9I8M - chains W and X of the 27 polymer chains in the assembly; structure by electron microscopy, 4.30 A resolution (low resolution: residue-level contacts below are approximate; hydrogen-bond / salt-bridge calls are withheld).

# Chain W (and X)
Molecule: NEDD1 gamma-tubulin ring complex targeting factor L homeolog
From: Xenopus laevis
Notes: chain X of this document is another copy of the same molecule, construct and numbering; everything in this record applies to it too
UniProtKB: A0A8J0Q0Y8 (A0A8J0Q0Y8_XENLA); residues 1-671 here = UniProt positions 1-671
Sequence (671 residues; each row starts with the number of its first residue):
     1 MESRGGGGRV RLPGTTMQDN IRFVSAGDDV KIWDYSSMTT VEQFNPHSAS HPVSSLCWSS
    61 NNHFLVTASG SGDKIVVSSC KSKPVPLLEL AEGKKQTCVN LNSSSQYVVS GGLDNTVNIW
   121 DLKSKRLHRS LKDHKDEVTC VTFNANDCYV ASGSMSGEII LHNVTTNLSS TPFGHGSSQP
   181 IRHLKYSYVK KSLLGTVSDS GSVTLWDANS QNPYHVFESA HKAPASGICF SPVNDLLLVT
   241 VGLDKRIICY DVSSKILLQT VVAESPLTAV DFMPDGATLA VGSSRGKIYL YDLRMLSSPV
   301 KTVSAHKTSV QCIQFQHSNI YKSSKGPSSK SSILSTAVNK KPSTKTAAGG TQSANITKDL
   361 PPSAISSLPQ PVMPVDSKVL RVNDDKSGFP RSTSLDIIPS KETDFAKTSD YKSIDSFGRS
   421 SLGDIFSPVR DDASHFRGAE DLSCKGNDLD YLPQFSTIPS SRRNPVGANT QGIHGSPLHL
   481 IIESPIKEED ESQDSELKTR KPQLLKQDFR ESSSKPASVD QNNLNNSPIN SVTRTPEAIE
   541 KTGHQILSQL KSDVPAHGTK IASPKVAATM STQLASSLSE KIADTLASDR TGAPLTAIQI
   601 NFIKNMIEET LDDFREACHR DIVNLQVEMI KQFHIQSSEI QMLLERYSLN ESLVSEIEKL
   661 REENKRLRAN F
Disordered / not traced: 1-596

# Interface between chain W and chain X
Contacting residue pairs - 37 pairs, chain W then chain X:
  Q599(W) - A597(X)
  Q599(W) - I600(X)
  I603(W) - I600(X)
  I603(W) - I603(X)
  M606(W) - K604(X)
  F614(W) - L611(X)
  F614(W) - F614(X)
  D621(W) - H619(X)
  D621(W) - I622(X)
  N624(W) - Q626(X)
  L625(W) - Q626(X)
  E628(W) - Q626(X)
  Q632(W) - F633(X)
  F633(W) - F633(X)
  Q636(W) - S637(X)
  I640(W) - S637(X)
  L643(W) - Q641(X)
  L644(W) - L644(X)
  Y647(W) - L644(X)
  Y647(W) - E645(X)
  Y647(W) - S648(X)
  Y647(W) - L649(X)
  S648(W) - S648(X)
  L660(W) - L660(X)
  R661(W) - E656(X)
  R661(W) - I657(X)
  R661(W) - L660(X)
  N664(W) - L660(X)
  N664(W) - E663(X)
  N664(W) - N664(X)
  N664(W) - L667(X)
  L667(W) - R668(X)
  L667(W) - F671(X)
  R668(W) - E663(X)
  R668(W) - R666(X)
  R668(W) - L667(X)
  F671(W) - F671(X)
Other interface residues (no listed pair), chain W (28 interface residues in all): F602, I607, T610, L611, M629, L649
Other interface residues (no listed pair), chain X (31 interface residues in all): Q599, I607, R615, M629, I630, L653

# Overview
28 residues of chain W and 31 residues of chain X are in contact.
Both chains are NEDD1 gamma-tubulin ring complex targeting factor L homeolog (Xenopus laevis). Entry 9I8M
(NEDD1-bound native vertebrate gamma-tubulin ring complex from Xenopus laevis, focused reconstruction) was
determined by electron microscopy.
